8VYM - chains H and K of the 11 polymer chains in the assembly; structure by electron microscopy, 3.40 A resolution.

# Chain H
Protein: 7H3 Fab Light Chain
Organism: Homo sapiens
Notes: antibody fragment or engineered binder
Chain sequence (216 residues; each row starts with the number of its first residue; note: 1 number in that range is skipped by the numbering (no residue carries it; nothing is unmodelled there); a row labelled like 27A-27B holds insertion residues (27A, then the next letters in order)):
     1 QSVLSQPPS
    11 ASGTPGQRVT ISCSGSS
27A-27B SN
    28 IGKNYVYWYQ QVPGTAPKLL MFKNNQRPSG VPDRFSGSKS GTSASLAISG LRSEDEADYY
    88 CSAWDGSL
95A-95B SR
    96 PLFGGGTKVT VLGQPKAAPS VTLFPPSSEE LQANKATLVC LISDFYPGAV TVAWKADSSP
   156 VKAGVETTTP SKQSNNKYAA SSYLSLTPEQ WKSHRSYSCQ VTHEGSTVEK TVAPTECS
Not modelled in the structure: 107-213
Disulfides: Cys23-Cys88
Ligand contacts: N-acetylglucosamine (NAG; 2-acetamido-2-deoxy-beta-D-glucopyranose): Arg18, Asp60, Arg61, Ser76

# Chain K
Protein: 7H3 Fab Heavy Chain
Organism: Homo sapiens
Notes: antibody fragment or engineered binder
Chain sequence (234 residues; row label = number of the first residue in the row; a row labelled like 82A-82C holds insertion residues (82A, then the next letters in order)):
     1 QVQLVQSGAE VKNPGASVKV SCKASGYTFT DYYIHWVRQA PGQGLEWMGW FN
   52A P
    53 NSGGTNFVQN FQGRVTMTRD TSISTAYMEL
82A-82C SRL
    83 RSDDTAMYYC AKDSAKTA
100A-100M SAYYGLNFFYYGM
   101 DVWGQGTTVT VSSASTKGPS VFPLAPSSKS TSGGTAALGC LVKDYFPEPV TVSWNSGALT
   161 SGVHTFPAVL QSSGLYSLSS VVTVPSSSLG TQTYICNVNH KPSNTKVDKK VEPKSCD
Not modelled in the structure: 114-217
Disulfides: Cys22-Cys92

# Interface between chain H and chain K
Residue-residue contacts (24; chain H residue first):
  Tyr34(H) with Tyr100J(K), hydrophobic; Tyr100K(K); Gly100L(K)
  Tyr36(H) with Tyr100J(K), hydrogen bond; Gly100L(K); Met100M(K), hydrogen bond (side chain-backbone); Trp103(K)
  Gln38(H) with Gln39(K), hydrogen bond
  Ala43(H) with Tyr91(K), hydrophobic; Gly104(K)
  Pro44(H) with Tyr91(K); Trp103(K)
  Leu46(H) with Asp101(K)
  Tyr87(H) with Gly44(K); Leu45(K)
  Ser89(H) with Tyr100J(K), hydrogen bond
  Trp91(H) with Phe100H(K), hydrophobic; Phe100I(K); Tyr100J(K), hydrophobic
  Arg95B(H) with Trp47(K)
  Pro96(H) with Trp47(K); Tyr100J(K), hydrophobic
  Phe98(H) with Leu45(K), hydrophobic; Met100M(K), hydrophobic
Other interface residues (no listed pair), chain H (16 interface residues in all): Asn31, Thr42, Ala90, Gly100
Other interface residues (no listed pair), chain K (17 interface residues in all): His35, Gln43, Gln105

# Overview
16 residues of chain H and 17 residues of chain K are in contact; the contacts include 4 hydrogen bonds. Polar
contacts include Tyr36(H)-Met100M(K), Tyr36(H)-Tyr100J(K) and Gln38(H)-Gln39(K). Ligands of chain H:
N-acetylglucosamine.
Here chain H is 7H3 Fab Light Chain and chain K is 7H3 Fab Heavy Chain, both from Homo sapiens. Entry 8VYM
(Soluble ectodomain of human cytomegalovirus (HCMV) glycoprotein B (gB) in the postfusion conformation in
complex with ...) was determined by electron microscopy (same publication as 8VYN).
